Entry 1RT3 (X-ray diffraction, 3.00 A resolution); this record covers chains A and B.

# Chain A
Name: HIV-1 reverse transcriptase
From: Human immunodeficiency virus 1
Notes: EC 2.7.7.49
Reference sequence: P04585 (POL_HV1H2); residues 1-560 here correspond to UniProt positions 156-715 (UniProt number = residue number + 155)
Chain sequence (560 residues; row label = number of the first residue in the row):
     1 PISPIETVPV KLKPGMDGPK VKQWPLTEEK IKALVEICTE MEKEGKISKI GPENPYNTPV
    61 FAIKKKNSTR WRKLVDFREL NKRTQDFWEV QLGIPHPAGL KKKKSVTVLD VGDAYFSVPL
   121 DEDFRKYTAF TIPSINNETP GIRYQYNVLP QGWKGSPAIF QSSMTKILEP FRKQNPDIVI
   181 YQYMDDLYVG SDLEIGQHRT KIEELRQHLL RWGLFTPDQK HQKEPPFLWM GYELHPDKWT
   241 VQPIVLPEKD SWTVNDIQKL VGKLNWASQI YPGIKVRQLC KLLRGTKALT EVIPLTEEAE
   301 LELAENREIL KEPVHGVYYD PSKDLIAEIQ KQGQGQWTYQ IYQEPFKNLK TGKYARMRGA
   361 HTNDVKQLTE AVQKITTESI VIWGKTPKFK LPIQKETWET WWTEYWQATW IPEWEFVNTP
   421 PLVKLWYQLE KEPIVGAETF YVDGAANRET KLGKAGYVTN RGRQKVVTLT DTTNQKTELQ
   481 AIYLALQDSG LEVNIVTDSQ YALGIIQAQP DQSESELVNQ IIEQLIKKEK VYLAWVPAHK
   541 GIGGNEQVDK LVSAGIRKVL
Disordered / not traced: 1, 136-139, 444-454, 538-560
Construct notes: engineered mutation Asn-67 (Asp222 in P04585), Arg-70 (Lys225 in P04585), Phe-215 (Thr370 in P04585), Gln-219 (Lys374 in P04585); modified residue (280)
Modified / non-standard residues: Cys-280 (3-sulfinoalanine; CSD)
Residues lining bound ligands: 1051u91 (U05; 6,11-dihydro-11-ethyl-6-methyl-9-nitro-5H-pyrido[2,3-b][1,5]benzodiazepin-5-one): Pro-95, Leu-100, Lys-101, Lys-103, Val-106, Val-179, Tyr-181, Tyr-188, Val-189, Gly-190, Phe-227, Trp-229, Leu-234, His-235, Pro-236, Tyr-318
From the paper describing this entry:
  - mutagenesis - D67N/K70R/T215F/K219Q: decreased binding to AZT-triphosphate (citing earlier work)
  - conformationally variable residues (side-chain flip): Asp-110, Tyr-181, Asp-185
  - binding site for 1051u91: Tyr-181, Tyr-188

# Chain B
Name: HIV-1 reverse transcriptase
From: Human immunodeficiency virus 1
Notes: EC 2.7.7.49
Reference sequence: P04585 (POL_HV1H2); residues 1-440 here correspond to UniProt positions 65-504 (UniProt number = residue number + 64)
Chain sequence (440 residues; row label = number of the first residue in the row):
     1 PISPIETVPV KLKPGMDGPK VKQWPLTEEK IKALVEICTE MEKEGKISKI GPENPYNTPV
    61 FAIKKKNSTR WRKLVDFREL NKRTQDFWEV QLGIPHPAGL KKKKSVTVLD VGDAYFSVPL
   121 DEDFRKYTAF TIPSINNETP GIRYQYNVLP QGWKGSPAIF QSSMTKILEP FRKQNPDIVI
   181 YQYMDDLYVG SDLEIGQHRT KIEELRQHLL RWGLTTPDKK HQKEPPFLWM GYELHPDKWT
   241 VQPIVLPEKD SWTVNDIQKL VGKLNWASQI YPGIKVRQLC KLLRGTKALT EVIPLTEEAE
   301 LELAENREIL KEPVHGVYYD PSKDLIAEIQ KQGQGQWTYQ IYQEPFKNLK TGKYARMRGA
   361 HTNDVKQLTE AVQKITTESI VIWGKTPKFK LPIQKETWET WWTEYWQATW IPEWEFVNTP
   421 PLVKLWYQLE KEPIVGAETF
Disordered / not traced: 1-4, 88-93, 215-230, 358-361, 429-440
Construct notes: engineered mutation Asn-67 (Asp131 in P04585), Arg-70 (Lys134 in P04585)

# How chain A and chain B interact
Contacting residue pairs - 87 pairs, chain A then chain B:
  Val-8(A) / Pro-52(B)  hydrophobic
  Val-8(A) / Glu-53(B)
  Pro-9(A) / Glu-53(B)
  Gln-85(A) / Glu-53(B)  hydrogen bond (side chain-backbone)
  Asp-86(A) / Pro-55(B)
  Phe-87(A) / Pro-52(B)
  Phe-87(A) / Pro-55(B)
  Trp-88(A) / Pro-52(B)  hydrogen bond (backbone-backbone)
  Trp-88(A) / Asn-54(B)
  Trp-88(A) / Pro-55(B)
  Trp-88(A) / Asn-57(B)
  Trp-88(A) / Arg-143(B)
  Gln-91(A) / Asn-137(B)  hydrogen bond
  Gly-93(A) / Asn-137(B)
  Pro-95(A) / Asn-136(B)
  His-96(A) / Asn-136(B)  hydrogen bond (backbone-side chain)
  Gly-99(A) / Asn-136(B)
  Gly-99(A) / Glu-138(B)
  Lys-101(A) / Glu-138(B)  salt bridge
  Ala-158(A) / Pro-52(B)  hydrophobic
  Ile-159(A) / Pro-52(B)  hydrophobic
  Gln-161(A) / Pro-140(B)
  Ser-162(A) / Pro-52(B)
  Tyr-181(A) / Glu-138(B)  hydrogen bond
  Arg-358(A) / Gln-394(B)
  Arg-358(A) / Glu-396(B)  salt bridge
  Lys-366(A) / Gln-394(B)
  Glu-370(A) / Gln-394(B)  hydrogen bond
  Gln-373(A) / Glu-396(B)  hydrogen bond (side chain-backbone)
  Gln-373(A) / Thr-400(B)  hydrogen bond
  Gln-373(A) / Trp-401(B)
  Ile-380(A) / Leu-26(B)
  Val-381(A) / Ile-135(B)
  Val-381(A) / Asn-136(B)  hydrogen bond (backbone-backbone)
  Ile-382(A) / Ile-135(B)
  Ile-382(A) / Asn-136(B)
  Trp-383(A) / Ile-135(B)
  Gly-384(A) / Thr-27(B)
  Gly-384(A) / Glu-28(B)  hydrogen bond (backbone-backbone)
  Gly-384(A) / Ile-135(B)
  Trp-402(A) / Lys-331(B)  hydrogen bond (backbone-side chain)
  Trp-402(A) / Asp-364(B)  hydrogen bond
  Thr-403(A) / Gly-333(B)
  Thr-403(A) / Gln-334(B)
  Tyr-405(A) / Lys-331(B)  hydrogen bond (backbone-side chain)
  Trp-406(A) / Lys-331(B)
  Trp-406(A) / Val-417(B)
  Trp-406(A) / Asn-418(B)
  Trp-406(A) / Thr-419(B)
  Gln-407(A) / Lys-331(B)  hydrogen bond (backbone-side chain)
  Gln-407(A) / Pro-392(B)
  Gln-407(A) / Ile-393(B)
  Gln-407(A) / Gln-394(B)
  Gln-407(A) / Asn-418(B)
  Ala-408(A) / Trp-337(B)  hydrophobic
  Ala-408(A) / Asp-364(B)
  Ala-408(A) / Pro-392(B)  hydrogen bond (backbone-backbone)
  Ala-408(A) / Ile-393(B)
  Thr-409(A) / Asp-364(B)  hydrogen bond (backbone-side chain)
  Trp-410(A) / Asn-363(B)
  Trp-410(A) / Val-365(B)  hydrophobic
  Trp-410(A) / Trp-401(B)
  Pro-412(A) / Trp-401(B)  hydrophobic
  Pro-433(A) / Asn-255(B)
  Pro-433(A) / Leu-289(B)  hydrophobic
  Pro-433(A) / Thr-290(B)
  Ile-434(A) / Thr-290(B)
  Val-435(A) / Thr-290(B)
  Thr-439(A) / Ala-288(B)
  Thr-439(A) / Leu-289(B)  hydrogen bond (side chain-backbone)
  Tyr-441(A) / Gln-258(B)
  Tyr-441(A) / Thr-286(B)
  Tyr-441(A) / Lys-287(B)  hydrogen bond (side chain-backbone)
  Tyr-441(A) / Leu-289(B)
  Val-458(A) / Thr-286(B)
  Thr-459(A) / Thr-286(B)
  Asn-460(A) / Thr-286(B)
  Asn-460(A) / Lys-287(B)
  Asn-460(A) / Ala-288(B)
  Asn-494(A) / Leu-289(B)
  Val-496(A) / Leu-289(B)  hydrophobic
  Gln-500(A) / Leu-422(B)
  Gln-507(A) / Pro-421(B)
  Tyr-532(A) / Asn-255(B)  hydrogen bond
  Tyr-532(A) / Leu-289(B)  hydrophobic
  Trp-535(A) / Leu-422(B)  hydrophobic
  Val-536(A) / Gln-258(B)
Other interface residues (no listed pair), chain A (63 interface residues in all): Val-90, Ile-94, Leu-100, Thr-165, Glu-169, Gln-182, Thr-376, Thr-377, Lys-385, Gly-436, Gly-504, Ala-534, Pro-537
Other interface residues (no listed pair), chain B (51 interface residues in all): Lys-20, Pro-25, Lys-49, Tyr-56, Thr-131, Val-254, Gly-262, Asn-265, Leu-368, Thr-397, Tyr-405, Trp-426

# Summary
Chain A and chain B form an interface of 63 and 51 residues respectively, with 19 hydrogen bonds and 2 salt
bridges. Among the polar pairs are Lys-101(A)/Glu-138(B), Arg-358(A)/Glu-396(B) and Gln-85(A)/Glu-53(B). Bound
to chain A: 1051u91. From the paper: a binding site for 1051u91 at Tyr-181(A) and Tyr-188(A);
D67N/K70R/T215F/K219Q of chain A reduce binding to AZT-triphosphate.
Chain A is HIV-1 reverse transcriptase and chain B is HIV-1 reverse transcriptase, both from Human
immunodeficiency virus 1; the structure, Azt drug resistant HIV-1 reverse transcriptase complexed with
1051U91, was determined by X-ray diffraction.
